Entry 9C3A (electron microscopy, 3.10 A resolution); this record covers chains M and O of the 19 polymer chains in the assembly.

[Chain M (and O)]
Molecule: Putative structural protein
Source organism: Shigella phage Sf14
Notes: chain O of this document is another copy of the same molecule, construct and numbering; everything in this record applies to it too
Reference sequence: A0A2K9VKC2 (A0A2K9VKC2_9CAUD); residues 1-125 here = UniProt positions 1-125
Amino-acid sequence (125 residues; numbered 1 to 125; the number before each row is that of its first residue):
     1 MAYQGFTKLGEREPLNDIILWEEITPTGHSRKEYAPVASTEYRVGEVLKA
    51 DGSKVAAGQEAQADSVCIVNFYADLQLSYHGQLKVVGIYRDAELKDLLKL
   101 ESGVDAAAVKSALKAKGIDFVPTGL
Unresolved in the structure: 1

[Chain M / chain O interface]
Pairs across the interface - 14 pairs, chain M then chain O:
  E23(M) - E23(O)
  T25(M) - W21(O)
  T25(M) - E93(O)  hydrogen bond
  P26(M) - W21(O)
  P26(M) - E93(O)
  T27(M) - E93(O)  hydrogen bond
  T27(M) - V121(O)
  G28(M) - E93(O)
  H29(M) - W21(O)
  H29(M) - E93(O)
  H29(M) - G117(O)
  H29(M) - D119(O)
  Y89(M) - K114(O)
  R90(M) - D119(O)  salt bridge
Interface residues without a listed pair, chain M (9 interface residues in all): I24
Interface residues without a listed pair, chain O (9 interface residues in all): L20, D91

[Summary]
The chain M/chain O interface involves 9 residues from each chain; the contacts include 2 hydrogen bonds and 1
salt bridge. Polar pairs include R90(M)-D119(O), T25(M)-E93(O) and T27(M)-E93(O).
Both chains are Putative structural protein (Shigella phage Sf14). Entry 9C3A (Bacteriophage Sf14 Capsid Empty
Icosahedral reconstruction) was determined by electron microscopy, deposited together with 9C2D, 9C39 and
9C3B.
